Entry 8DZR (electron microscopy, 2.61 A resolution); this record covers chains B and C of the 5 polymer chains in the assembly.

Chain B:
Name: G alpha gustducin protein
Organism: Homo sapiens
Amino-acid sequence (354 residues; each row starts with the number of its first residue):
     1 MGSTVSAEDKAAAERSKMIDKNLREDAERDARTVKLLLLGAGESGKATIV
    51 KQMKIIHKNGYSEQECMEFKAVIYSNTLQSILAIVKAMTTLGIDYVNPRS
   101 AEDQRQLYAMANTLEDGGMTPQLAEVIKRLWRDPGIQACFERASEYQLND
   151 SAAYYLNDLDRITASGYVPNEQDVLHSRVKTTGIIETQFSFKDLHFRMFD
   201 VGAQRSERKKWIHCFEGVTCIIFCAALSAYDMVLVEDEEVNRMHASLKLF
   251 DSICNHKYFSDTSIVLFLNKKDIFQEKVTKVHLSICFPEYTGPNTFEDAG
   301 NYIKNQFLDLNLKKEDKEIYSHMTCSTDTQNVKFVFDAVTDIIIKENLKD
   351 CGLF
Not modelled in the structure: 1-4, 42-43, 53-180, 203-205, 230-241
From the paper describing this entry:
  - mutagenesis - C351A: decreased signaling with Kappa-type opioid receptor

Chain C:
Name: Guanine nucleotide-binding protein G(I)/G(S)/G(T) subunit beta-1
Organism: Homo sapiens
UniProt: P62873 (GBB1_HUMAN); numbering as in UniProt (aligned over 2-340)
Amino-acid sequence (339 residues; row label = number of the first residue in the row):
     2 SELDQLRQEAEQLKNQIRDARKACADATLSQITNNIDPVGRIQMRTRRTL
    52 RGHLAKIYAMHWGTDSRLLVSASQDGKLIIWDSYTTNKVHAIPLRSSWVM
   102 TCAYAPSGNYVACGGLDNICSIYNLKTREGNVRVSRELAGHTGYLSCCRF
   152 LDDNQIVTSSGDTTCALWDIETGQQTTTFTGHTGDVMSLSLAPDTRLFVS
   202 GACDASAKLWDVREGMCRQTFTGHESDINAICFFPNGNAFATGSDDATCR
   252 LFDLRADQELMTYSHDNIICGITSVSFSKSGRLLLAGYDDFNCNVWDALK
   302 ADRAGVLAGHDNRVSCLGVTDDGMAVATGSWDSFLKIWN
Not modelled in the structure: 2
Swiss-Prot annotation at these positions:
  - modified residue: Ser2 (N-acetylserine), His266 (Phosphohistidine)

Chain B / chain C interface:
Residue-residue contacts (38; chain B residue first):
  Ala13(B) - Asn88(C)
  Arg15(B) - Val90(C)  hydrogen bond (side chain-backbone)
  Arg15(B) - His91(C)
  Ser16(B) - Asn88(C)  hydrogen bond
  Ser16(B) - Lys89(C)  hydrogen bond (side chain-backbone)
  Ile19(B) - Lys89(C)
  Ile19(B) - Val90(C)
  Ile19(B) - Ala92(C)  hydrophobic
  Asp20(B) - Lys89(C)  salt bridge
  Leu23(B) - Gly53(C)
  Leu23(B) - Leu55(C)
  Leu23(B) - Lys78(C)
  Leu23(B) - Lys89(C)
  Ala27(B) - Leu55(C)  hydrophobic
  Lys35(B) - Trp99(C)
  Thr181(B) - Asn119(C)  hydrogen bond (backbone-side chain)
  Thr181(B) - His142(C)  hydrogen bond (side chain-backbone)
  Thr181(B) - Thr143(C)
  Thr182(B) - Asp118(C)
  Thr182(B) - Asn119(C)
  Gly183(B) - Leu117(C)
  Gly183(B) - Asn119(C)
  Ile184(B) - Ser97(C)
  Ile184(B) - Trp99(C)
  Ile184(B) - Leu117(C)
  Phe199(B) - Trp99(C)
  Glu207(B) - Asp186(C)
  Lys210(B) - Tyr145(C)
  Trp211(B) - Leu117(C)  hydrophobic
  His213(B) - Tyr59(C)  hydrogen bond (backbone-side chain)
  His213(B) - Trp332(C)
  Cys214(B) - Tyr59(C)
  Cys214(B) - Gln75(C)  hydrogen bond (backbone-side chain)
  Cys214(B) - Trp99(C)
  Phe215(B) - Trp99(C)  hydrophobic
  Glu216(B) - Lys57(C)
  Gly217(B) - Lys57(C)
  Tyr258(B) - Arg314(C)  hydrogen bond
Other interface residues (no listed pair), chain B (24 interface residues in all): Ala12, Asp26
Other interface residues (no listed pair), chain C (25 interface residues in all): Ile80, Met101, Met188

Overview:
24 residues of chain B face 25 of chain C across their interface; the contacts include 8 hydrogen bonds and 1
salt bridge. Polar contacts include Asp20(B)-Lys89(C), Arg15(B)-Val90(C) and Ser16(B)-Asn88(C). The paper
reports that C351A of chain B reduces signaling with Kappa-type opioid receptor.
Here chain B is G alpha gustducin protein and chain C is Guanine nucleotide-binding protein G(I)/G(S)/G(T)
subunit beta-1, both from Homo sapiens. Entry 8DZR (GR89,696 bound Kappa Opioid Receptor in complex with
gustducin) was determined by electron microscopy, deposited together with 8DZP, 8DZQ and 8DZS.
